PDB entry 2WLF | X-ray diffraction, 2.35 A resolution | chains B and C of the 3 polymer chains in the assembly

[Chain B (and C)]
Molecule: Polysialic acid O-acetyltransferase
From: Neisseria meningitidis serogroup y
Notes: chain C of this document is another copy of the same molecule, construct and numbering; everything in this record applies to it too
Reference sequence: Q93S40 (Q93S40_NEIME); residue numbers follow UniProt; this construct covers 1-215
Sequence (215 residues; row label = number of the first residue in the row):
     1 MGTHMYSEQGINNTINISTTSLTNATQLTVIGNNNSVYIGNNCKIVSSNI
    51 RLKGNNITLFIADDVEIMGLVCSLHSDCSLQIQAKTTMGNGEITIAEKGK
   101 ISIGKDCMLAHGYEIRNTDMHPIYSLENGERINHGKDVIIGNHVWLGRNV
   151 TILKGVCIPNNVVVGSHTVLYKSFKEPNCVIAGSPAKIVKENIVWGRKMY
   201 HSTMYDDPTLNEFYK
Unresolved in the structure: 1-4
Sequence notes: engineered mutation Ile67 (Asn in Q93S40)
UniProt features mapped onto this chain:
  - binding site (acetyl-CoA): Asp119 to His121, Arg148, Lys154, Ser166, Tyr171, Lys172, Lys190
  - mutagenesis: His121 (H121A: Reduces activity 50-fold), Trp145 (W145A: Reduces activity 56-fold), Tyr171 (Y171A: Reduces activity 48-fold)
Residues lining bound ligands:
  - acetyl coenzyme A (ACO), molecule 1: Met108, Leu109, Ala110, Trp145, Gly147, Arg148, Val163, Val164, Gly165, Ser166, Val180, Ala182, Gly183, Val189, Lys190
  - acetyl coenzyme A (ACO), molecule 2: Arg116, Asp119, Met120, His121, Ile123, Ile132, Asn133, Leu153, Lys154, Val169, Tyr171, Lys172, Pro185
Reported in the primary citation:
  - binding site for acetyl coenzyme A: Asp119, His121, Ile123, Lys136, Leu153, Lys154, Val163, Ser166, Tyr171, Val180, Val189, Lys190
  - catalytic residues: His121, Trp145, Arg197 (proposed by the authors, not directly observed)
  - binding site for acetyl coenzyme A: Arg148 (from molecular simulation)
  - mutagenesis - H121A, W145A, Y171A: decreased catalytic activity

[Interface between chain B and chain C]
Residue-residue contacts (47; chain B residue first):
  Met108(B) - His121(C)
  Trp145(B) - Asp119(C)
  Trp145(B) - His121(C)
  Arg148(B) - Glu92(C)  salt bridge
  Arg148(B) - Glu114(C)
  Arg148(B) - Arg116(C)
  His167(B) - Glu114(C)  salt bridge
  His167(B) - Thr151(C)  hydrogen bond
  His167(B) - Val169(C)
  Asn178(B) - Leu126(C)
  Ser184(B) - Ser184(C)
  Lys190(B) - Ile132(C)
  Asn192(B) - Ser125(C)
  Asn192(B) - Leu126(C)  hydrogen bond (backbone-backbone)
  Asn192(B) - Glu127(C)  hydrogen bond
  Ile193(B) - Ile123(C)  hydrophobic
  Ile193(B) - Tyr124(C)
  Ile193(B) - Leu126(C)
  Ile193(B) - Ile132(C)  hydrophobic
  Val194(B) - Ile123(C)
  Val194(B) - Tyr124(C)  hydrogen bond (backbone-backbone)
  Val194(B) - Leu126(C)  hydrophobic
  Trp195(B) - Pro122(C)
  Gly196(B) - His121(C)
  Gly196(B) - Pro122(C)  hydrogen bond (backbone-backbone)
  Arg197(B) - His121(C)  hydrogen bond (backbone-side chain)
  Arg197(B) - Pro122(C)
  Lys198(B) - Pro122(C)
  Lys198(B) - Tyr124(C)
  Met199(B) - Glu97(C)
  Met199(B) - Met120(C)
  Met199(B) - His121(C)
  Met199(B) - Pro122(C)
  Met199(B) - Arg131(C)
  His201(B) - Tyr124(C)  hydrogen bond (backbone-side chain)
  Ser202(B) - Tyr124(C)
  Ser202(B) - Arg131(C)
  Thr203(B) - Tyr124(C)
  Thr203(B) - Gly129(C)
  Thr203(B) - Glu130(C)
  Met204(B) - Tyr124(C)
  Met204(B) - Ser125(C)
  Met204(B) - Leu126(C)  hydrophobic
  Met204(B) - Gly129(C)  hydrogen bond (backbone-backbone)
  Tyr205(B) - Asn128(C)
  Tyr205(B) - Gly129(C)
  Leu210(B) - Tyr124(C)  hydrophobic
Other interface residues (no listed pair), chain B (26 interface residues in all): Val163, Ser166, Val180, Phe213, Tyr214
Other interface residues (no listed pair), chain C (24 interface residues in all): Thr118, Leu153, Pro185

[In short]
26 residues of chain B and 24 residues of chain C are in contact; the contacts include 8 hydrogen bonds and 2
salt bridges. Among the polar pairs are Arg148(B)-Glu92(C), His167(B)-Glu114(C) and His167(B)-Thr151(C). From
the paper: catalytic residues His121(B), Trp145(B) and Arg197(B); H121A, W145A and Y171A of chain B reduce
catalytic activity.
Both chains are Polysialic acid O-acetyltransferase (Neisseria meningitidis serogroup y). Entry 2WLF
(Crystallographic analysis of the polysialic acid O-acetyltransferase OatWY) was determined by X-ray
diffraction together with 2WLD, 2WLC, 2WLE and 2WLG from the same study.
